1BUU - chain A; structure by X-ray diffraction, 1.90 A resolution.

Chain A:
Molecule: Protein (mannose-binding protein A)
From: Rattus norvegicus
Notes: fragment: lectin, trimerization, and portion of collagenous domain domains
Reference sequence: P19999 (MBL1_RAT); residues 54-221 here correspond to UniProt positions 71-238 (UniProt number = residue number + 17)
Amino-acid sequence (168 residues; numbered 54 to 221; the number before each row is that of its first residue):
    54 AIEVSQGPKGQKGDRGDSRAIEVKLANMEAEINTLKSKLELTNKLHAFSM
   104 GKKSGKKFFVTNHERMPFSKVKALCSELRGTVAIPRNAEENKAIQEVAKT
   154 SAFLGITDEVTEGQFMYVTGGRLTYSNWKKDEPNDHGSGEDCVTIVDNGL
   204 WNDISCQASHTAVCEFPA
Not modelled in the structure: 54-72
Sequence notes: expression tag (54-57)
Curated features (UniProtKB/Swiss-Prot):
  - region: E185 to E193 (Calcium-dependent carbohydrate binding)
  - binding site (Ca(2+)): D161, E165, E185, N187, D188, E193, D194, N205, D206
  - modified residue: P61 (4-hydroxyproline), K62 (5-hydroxylysine), K65 (5-hydroxylysine)
  - glycosylation (O-linked (Gal...) hydroxylysine): K62, K65
Disulfide bonds: C128-C217, C195-C209
Ligand contacts: holmium atom (HO): D161, E165, D188, E193, D194

Overview:
Ligands of chain A: holmium atom. From UniProt: 9 Ca2+-binding residues.
Chain A is Protein (mannose-binding protein A) (Rattus norvegicus); the structure, One HO3+ form of rat
mannose-binding protein A, was determined by X-ray diffraction together with 1BV4 from the same study.
